PDB entry 3JB2 | electron microscopy, 3.10 A resolution | chains A and B of the 5 polymer chains in the assembly

Chain A:
Name: Structural protein VP3
From: Bombyx mori cypovirus 1
UniProtKB: Q914N6 (Q914N6_CPVBM); residues 1-1058 here = UniProt positions 1-1058
Amino-acid sequence (1058 residues; each row starts with the number of its first residue):
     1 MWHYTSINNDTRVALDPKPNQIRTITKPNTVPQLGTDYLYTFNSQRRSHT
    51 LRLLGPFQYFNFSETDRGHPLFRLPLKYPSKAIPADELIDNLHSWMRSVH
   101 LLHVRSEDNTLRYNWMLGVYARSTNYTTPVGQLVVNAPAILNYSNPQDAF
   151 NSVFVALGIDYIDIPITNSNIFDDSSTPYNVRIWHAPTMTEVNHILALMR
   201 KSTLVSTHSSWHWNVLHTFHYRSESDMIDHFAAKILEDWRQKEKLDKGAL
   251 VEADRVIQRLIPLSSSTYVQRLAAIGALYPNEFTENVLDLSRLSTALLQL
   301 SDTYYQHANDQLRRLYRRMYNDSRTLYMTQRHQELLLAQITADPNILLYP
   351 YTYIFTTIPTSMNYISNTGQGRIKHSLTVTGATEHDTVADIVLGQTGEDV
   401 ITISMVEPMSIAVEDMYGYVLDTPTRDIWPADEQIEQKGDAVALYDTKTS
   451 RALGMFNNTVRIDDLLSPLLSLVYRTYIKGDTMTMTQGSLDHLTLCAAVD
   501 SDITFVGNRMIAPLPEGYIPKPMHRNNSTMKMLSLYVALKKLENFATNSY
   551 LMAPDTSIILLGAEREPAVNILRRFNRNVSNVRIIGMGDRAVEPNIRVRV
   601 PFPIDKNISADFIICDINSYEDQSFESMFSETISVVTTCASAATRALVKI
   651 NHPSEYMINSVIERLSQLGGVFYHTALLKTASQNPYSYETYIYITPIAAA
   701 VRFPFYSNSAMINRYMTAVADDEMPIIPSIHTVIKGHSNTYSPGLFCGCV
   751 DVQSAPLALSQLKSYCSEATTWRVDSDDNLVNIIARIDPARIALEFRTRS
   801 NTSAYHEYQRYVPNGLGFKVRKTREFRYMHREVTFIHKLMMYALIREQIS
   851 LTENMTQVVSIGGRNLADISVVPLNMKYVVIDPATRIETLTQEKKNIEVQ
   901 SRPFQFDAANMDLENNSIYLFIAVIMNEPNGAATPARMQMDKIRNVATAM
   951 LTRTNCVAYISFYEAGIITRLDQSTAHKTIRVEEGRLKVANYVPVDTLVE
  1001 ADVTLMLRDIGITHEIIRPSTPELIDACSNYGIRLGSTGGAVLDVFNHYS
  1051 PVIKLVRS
Disordered / not traced: 1058
Reported in the primary citation:
  - binding site for the ligand GTP: His208, Tyr268
  - catalytic residues: His208 (proposed by the authors, not directly observed)

Chain B:
Name: Capsid protein VP1
From: Bombyx mori cypovirus 1
UniProtKB: Q6TS43 (CAPSD_CPVBM); residue numbers follow UniProt; this construct covers 1-1333
Amino-acid sequence (1333 residues; row label = number of the first residue in the row):
     1 MHSTNNNSNKRNNEEKHKQPEIDSSANNGEGTSGTRAQTVGDTATEAGVR
    51 NETEAGASTRRQTDGTGLSGTNAKIATASSARQADVEKPADVTFTIENVD
   101 DVGIMQQKKPPTVVQSRTDVFNEQFANEALHPTTKVIFNGLDVNTEVQPL
   151 SDDFKQISDPKGYLTYSVKYEDQFTKKDKLRASEADDRIVGPTVNLFKYG
   201 AAVVNIDLNRDFFDTATGIDLTKGIPLVQDLLVPIGVTAGAEQSAEYVSG
   251 LLMVLFKVMTDNRLVIVGETTTPMSNTLSTVVNNVLRTTYHNNVGVNPAL
   301 LRDFTQVNWLNRDITNMLQQAGTKYGLGLTETRLDYVRLVKTIVGHALNI
   351 DHFAASVLNINLRALMEANVTADDRIKALQAHSMISTQFHGPNQGALRPE
   401 LAFDHDHIIRCLMLAAANYPRLEGIIVQINTGYVASANVIRPVSEKRYFP
   451 ENLEQNQSAARLVSAVKARASEADISSIHLAIAREVSPMFNVHELKKIAE
   501 SFEDPSSIVVVLEFILFALFFPTEFNRIKGDIQNVLLLFFSRWYPVEYGI
   551 FVQRGATYTINAAGEFEFSGRNEKWDQALYLSEHFPALFSDVPLAGANTI
   601 IAIMRLFTPQGFLRTDDLAIAANFPRASRNPQTYIPYTNQRGTVTNEFAS
   651 RFRTIVATLANVVNERAVQDDMQKATRSCTKQWLRHLETQFDNIAVAHTD
   701 HLSVVYATMSNFMLNFTNNFSGNHATFKPDQYVITSPEGSYKPIIERQGE
   751 TVDGLTIIDTSIVWPILCQCTYPLVRQSGKGVDAVSIMEEIVYPDPSTTL
   801 SQSLSVAQVLSKLTLPDAFINMILSGGDSVVMRTYQTEADDDLDEGIRMT
   851 TYDQYLSHIRERLHITNVPDPIYITGASTPDQIAASVQATHVAVVLYQSG
   901 VINGPASTYLRENEVLVVMPDYYDVVSRFANANLQMNNNRYHESVLEIAD
   951 IFDQADFIQTSDAVRQLRALMPTLSTSQIRHAIERIAQITDVDSTDYGKL
  1001 TLRFLGTLTRSLKMQNAQIRRIRPDGTVLRYDDQIDIEAFRWSRYFLDEL
  1051 QLRRLSVGLRLITNPRIARRFNGVRIMYLTDDDPDPDFVPDVPEGYVAVQ
  1101 YAHRLFSSSLANKRNRVTYTHPPTGMAYPSPTGRPHVHMTINERAGMSKL
  1151 VADNIIASVIKSNWVVDILDIEYTAEVMTPSEGYTQHVDAESIMTAPKGK
  1201 LFHLQFMDGLLRPEPSAFDPPASGEDMRLIYPLQPISVARSMRAIVNHNE
  1251 VDRPRGAVAPSSYEMDTGTLSRNGDLLYSPVANGQVGIPKLEVDHISFSN
  1301 VVSMMTANIRTGDDMAVERVNPDDVRAINIRNA
Disordered / not traced: 1-134, 778-785

Interface between chain A and chain B:
Residue-residue contacts (67):
  Arg46(A) with Ala595(B)
  Arg47(A) with Ala595(B)
  Glu64(A) with Gln610(B); Glu647(B); Ser650(B); Arg651(B)
  Thr65(A) with Glu647(B), hydrogen bond
  Gly68(A) with Thr654(B)
  Arg73(A) with Thr658(B)
  Leu76(A) with Ala602(B), hydrophobic
  Tyr120(A) with Arg1331(B), hydrogen bond; Asn1332(B)
  Asn125(A) with Thr643(B); Glu647(B), hydrogen bond
  Tyr126(A) with Arg641(B)
  Thr127(A) with Asn639(B), hydrogen bond (side chain-backbone); Gln640(B); Arg641(B); Thr643(B)
  Thr128(A) with Arg1331(B); Asn1332(B)
  Pro129(A) with Asn1329(B); Arg1331(B); Asn1332(B)
  Val130(A) with Asn1332(B)
  Gln132(A) with Arg641(B)
  Ile159(A) with Ala1333(B)
  Asp160(A) with Ala1333(B)
  Tyr161(A) with Thr615(B); Asn1332(B); Ala1333(B)
  Ile162(A) with Asn1332(B)
  Asp163(A) with Asn1332(B), hydrogen bond
  Asp174(A) with Arg605(B)
  Ser175(A) with Asp591(B); Arg605(B)
  Ser176(A) with Thr608(B), hydrogen bond; Gly722(B); Asn723(B)
  Thr177(A) with Asn723(B)
  Lys201(A) with Arg629(B), hydrogen bond (backbone-side chain); Glu1038(B), salt bridge
  Ser202(A) with Arg629(B); Asn630(B)
  Thr203(A) with Arg629(B); Asn630(B), hydrogen bond; Gln1034(B); Ile1035(B)
  Arg222(A) with Leu613(B); Ser721(B); Asn723(B)
  Ser223(A) with Thr726(B), hydrogen bond
  Ser225(A) with Ile560(B); Gly564(B); Thr726(B)
  Asp226(A) with Thr726(B)
  Ile228(A) with Ala562(B); Ala563(B)
  Ser264(A) with Gln1034(B)
  Ser265(A) with Gln1034(B), hydrogen bond (backbone-side chain)
  Tyr268(A) with Ala562(B)
  Gln270(A) with Gln1034(B), hydrogen bond
  Arg292(A) with Glu565(B), salt bridge
  Ser294(A) with Ala563(B), hydrogen bond (side chain-backbone)
  Thr295(A) with Ala563(B); Glu565(B), hydrogen bond
  Arg324(A) with Gln1034(B)
Interface residues without a listed pair, chain A (51 interface residues in all): Gln45, Pro79, Thr124, Asp173, Arg182, Arg200, Leu204, Leu263, Ser266, Leu298, Ser323
Interface residues without a listed pair, chain B (41 interface residues in all): Asn598, Gln632, Thr638, Ala657, Asp1032, Asp1033

Overview:
51 residues of chain A face 41 of chain B across their interface; the contacts include 13 hydrogen bonds and 2
salt bridges. Among the polar pairs are Lys201(A)-Glu1038(B), Arg292(A)-Glu565(B) and Thr65(A)-Glu647(B). The
paper reports the catalytic residue His208(A); a binding site for the ligand GTP at His208(A) and Tyr268(A).
Chain A is Structural protein VP3 and chain B is Capsid protein VP1, both from Bombyx mori cypovirus 1; the
structure, Atomic model of cytoplasmic polyhedrosis virus with SAM and GTP, was determined by electron
microscopy, deposited together with 3JAY, 3JAZ, 3JB0, 3JB1 and 3JB3.
